9B96 - chain A; structure by X-ray diffraction, 1.64 A resolution.

# Chain A
Molecule: Protein-arginine deiminase type-2
From: Homo sapiens
Notes: EC 3.5.3.15
UniProt: Q9Y2J8 (PADI2_HUMAN); residue numbers follow UniProt; this construct covers 1-665
Sequence (690 residues; each row starts with the number of its first residue; numbers below 1 keep their minus sign (Met-20 is residue -20)):
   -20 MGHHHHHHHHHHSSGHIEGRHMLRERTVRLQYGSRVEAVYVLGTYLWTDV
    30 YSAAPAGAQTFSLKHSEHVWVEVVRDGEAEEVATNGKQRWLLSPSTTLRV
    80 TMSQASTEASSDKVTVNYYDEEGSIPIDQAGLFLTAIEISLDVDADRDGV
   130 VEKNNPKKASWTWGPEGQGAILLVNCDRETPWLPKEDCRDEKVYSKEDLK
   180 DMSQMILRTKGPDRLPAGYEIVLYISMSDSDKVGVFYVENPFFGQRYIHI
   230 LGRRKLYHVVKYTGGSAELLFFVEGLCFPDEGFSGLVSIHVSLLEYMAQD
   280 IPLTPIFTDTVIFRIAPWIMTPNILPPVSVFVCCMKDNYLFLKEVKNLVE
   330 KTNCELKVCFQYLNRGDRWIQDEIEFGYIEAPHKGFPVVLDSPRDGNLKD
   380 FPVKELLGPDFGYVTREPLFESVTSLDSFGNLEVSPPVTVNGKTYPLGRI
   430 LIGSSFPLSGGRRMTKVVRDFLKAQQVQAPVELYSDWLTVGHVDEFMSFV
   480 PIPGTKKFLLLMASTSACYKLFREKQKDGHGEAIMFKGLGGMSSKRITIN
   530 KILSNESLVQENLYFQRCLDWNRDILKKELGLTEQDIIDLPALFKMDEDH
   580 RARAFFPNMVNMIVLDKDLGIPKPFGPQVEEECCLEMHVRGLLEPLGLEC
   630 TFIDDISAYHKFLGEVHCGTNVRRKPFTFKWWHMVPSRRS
Unresolved in the structure: -20 to 2, 217-222, 340-345, 373-383, 394-402, 668-669
Differences from the reference sequence: initiating methionine (-20); expression tag (-19 to 0, 666-669)
Ion coordination: Ca2+ site 1: Asp123, Asp125, Asp127, Val129, Glu131; Ca2+ site 2: Asn154, Asp156, Glu158, Asp166, Asp177, Asp180; Ca2+ site 3: Asp156, Glu158, Asp180; Ca2+ site 4: Asp166, Asp169, Lys171
Small-molecule neighbours: A1AJA (1-({(2P)-1-{(1R)-1-(2-bromophenyl)-3-[5-(methanesulfonamido)-2-methylanilino]-3-oxopropyl}-2-[3-(4-chlorophenoxy)phenyl]-1H-1,3-benzimidazol-6-yl}methyl)-N-methyl-D-prolinamide): Val201, Tyr203, Tyr236, Leu273, Tyr275, Ala277, Gln278, Asp279, Ile280, Pro281, Leu282, Thr283, Pro284, Ser434, Phe435, Pro436, Leu437, Gly439, Gly440, Arg441, Tyr463, Cys547, Trp550
Curated features (UniProtKB/Swiss-Prot):
  - active site: Cys647 (Nucleophile)
  - binding site (Ca(2+)): Asp123, Asp125, Asp127, Val129, Glu131, Asn154, Asp156, Glu158, Asp166, Asp169, Lys171, Asp177, Asp180, Glu354, Asp389, Phe408, Leu411, Glu412

# Summary
Chain A binds compound A1AJA. Asp123, Asp125, Asp127, Val129 and Glu131 coordinate Ca2+ site 1. Asn154,
Asp156, Glu158, Asp166, Asp177 and Asp180 coordinate Ca2+ site 2. From UniProt: active-site residue Cys647 and
18 Ca2+-binding residues.
Chain A is Protein-arginine deiminase type-2 (Homo sapiens); the structure, Crystal structure of the human
PAD2 protein bound to inhibitor, was determined by X-ray diffraction (same publication as 9B97 and 9B98).
